6P8V - chains F and G of the 8 polymer chains in the assembly; structure by X-ray diffraction, 2.64 A resolution.

Chain F:
Name: ATPase, AAA family
Organism: Escherichia coli MS 115-1
UniProtKB: D7Y2H4 (D7Y2H4_ECOLX); residues 2-311 here = UniProt positions 2-311
Amino-acid sequence (311 residues; row label = number of the first residue in the row):
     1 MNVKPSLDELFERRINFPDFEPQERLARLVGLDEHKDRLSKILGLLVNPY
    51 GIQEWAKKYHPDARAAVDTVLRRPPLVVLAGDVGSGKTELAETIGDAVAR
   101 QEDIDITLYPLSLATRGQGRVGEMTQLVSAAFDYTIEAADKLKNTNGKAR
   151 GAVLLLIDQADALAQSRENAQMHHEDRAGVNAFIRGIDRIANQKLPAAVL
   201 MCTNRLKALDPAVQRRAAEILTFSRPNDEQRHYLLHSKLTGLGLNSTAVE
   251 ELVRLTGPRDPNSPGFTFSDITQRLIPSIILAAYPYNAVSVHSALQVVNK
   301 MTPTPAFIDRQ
Disordered / not traced: 1-5, 114-123, 145-151, 161-175, 308-311
Modified / non-standard residues: Mse1, Mse172 (selenomethionine); Mse124, Mse201, Mse301 (selenomethionine; parent Met)
Construct notes: expression tag (1); engineered mutation Q159 (Glu in D7Y2H4)
Swiss-Prot annotation at these positions:
  - binding site (ATP): G84 to E89, R215, R216
  - mutagenesis: K87 (K87A: Partially inhibits second messenger synthesis by CdnC:Cap7:DNA complex)
Reported in the primary citation:
  - mutagenesis - E159Q: increased stability (proposed by the authors, not directly observed)
  - binding site for the ligand ATP: K87 (proposed by the authors, not directly observed)

Chain G:
Name: E. coli MS115-1 CdnC
Organism: Escherichia coli MS 115-1
UniProtKB: D7Y2H2 (D7Y2H2_ECOLX); residues 2-321 here correspond to UniProt positions 17-336 (UniProt number = residue number + 15)
Amino-acid sequence (321 residues; each row starts with the number of its first residue):
     1 MSTEHVDHKTIARFAEDKVNLPKVKADDFREQAKRLQNKLEGYLSDHPDF
    51 SLKRMIPSGSLAKGTALRSLNDIDVAVYISGSDAPQDLRGLLDYLADRLR
   101 KAFPNFSPDQVKPQTYSVTVSFRGSGLDVDIVPVLYSGLPDWRGHLISQE
   151 DGSFLETSIPLHLDFIKARKRAAPKHFAQVVRLAKYWARLMKQERPNFRF
   201 KSFMIELILAKLLDNGVDFSNYPEALQAFFSYLVSTELRERIVFEDNYPA
   251 SKIGTLSDLVQIIDPVNPVNNVARLYTQSNVDAIIDAAMDAGDAIDAAFY
   301 APTKQLTVTYWQKVFGSSFQG
Disordered / not traced: 1
Modified / non-standard residues: Mse1 (selenomethionine); Mse55, Mse191, Mse204, Mse289 (selenomethionine; parent Met)
Construct notes: expression tag (1)
Metal / ion sites: Mg2+: D74 (together with ATP)
Small-molecule neighbours: ATP: S58, G59, S60, K63, L70, N71, D72, D74, L146, L155, T157, I159, H162, K185, K201, S202, F203, D264, N270, V272
Swiss-Prot annotation at these positions:
  - binding site (ATP): K170
Reported in the primary citation:
  - catalytic residues: D72, D74
  - mutagenesis - D72N/D74N: abolished catalytic activity

Interface between chain F and chain G:
Pairs across the interface (9; chain F residue first):
  A178(F) - Q320(G)
  A178(F) - G321(G)
  R185(F) - D17(G)  salt bridge
  R185(F) - K18(G)
  R185(F) - S318(G)
  R189(F) - E16(G)  salt bridge
  R189(F) - D17(G)  salt bridge
  N192(F) - V24(G)
  N192(F) - K25(G)
Also at the interface, not in a pair above, chain F (6 interface residues in all): N181, Q193
Also at the interface, not in a pair above, chain G (10 interface residues in all): R13, P22

In short:
The interface between chain F and chain G involves 6 residues on one side and 10 on the other; the contacts
include 3 salt bridges. Polar contacts include R185(F)-D17(G), R189(F)-E16(G) and R189(F)-D17(G). Ligands of
chain G: ATP. The paper reports catalytic residues D72(G) and D74(G); E159Q of chain F increases stability.
Chain F is ATPase, AAA family and chain G is E. coli MS115-1 CdnC, both from Escherichia coli MS 115-1; the
structure, Structure of E. coli MS115-1 HORMA:CdnC:Trip13 complex, was determined by X-ray diffraction
together with 6P8S, 6P8U and 6U7B from the same study.
